Entry 7Z43 (X-ray diffraction, 3.12 A resolution); this record covers chains AAA and YYY of the 8 polymer chains in the assembly.

[Chain AAA]
Name: Polymerase acidic protein
Organism: Influenza B virus
Notes: EC 3.1.-.-
Reference sequence: Q5V8Z9 (Q5V8Z9_9INFB); residue numbers follow UniProt; this construct covers 1-726
Amino-acid sequence (751 residues; numbered -13 to 737; the number before each row is that of its first residue; numbers below 1 keep their minus sign (Gly-13 is residue -13)):
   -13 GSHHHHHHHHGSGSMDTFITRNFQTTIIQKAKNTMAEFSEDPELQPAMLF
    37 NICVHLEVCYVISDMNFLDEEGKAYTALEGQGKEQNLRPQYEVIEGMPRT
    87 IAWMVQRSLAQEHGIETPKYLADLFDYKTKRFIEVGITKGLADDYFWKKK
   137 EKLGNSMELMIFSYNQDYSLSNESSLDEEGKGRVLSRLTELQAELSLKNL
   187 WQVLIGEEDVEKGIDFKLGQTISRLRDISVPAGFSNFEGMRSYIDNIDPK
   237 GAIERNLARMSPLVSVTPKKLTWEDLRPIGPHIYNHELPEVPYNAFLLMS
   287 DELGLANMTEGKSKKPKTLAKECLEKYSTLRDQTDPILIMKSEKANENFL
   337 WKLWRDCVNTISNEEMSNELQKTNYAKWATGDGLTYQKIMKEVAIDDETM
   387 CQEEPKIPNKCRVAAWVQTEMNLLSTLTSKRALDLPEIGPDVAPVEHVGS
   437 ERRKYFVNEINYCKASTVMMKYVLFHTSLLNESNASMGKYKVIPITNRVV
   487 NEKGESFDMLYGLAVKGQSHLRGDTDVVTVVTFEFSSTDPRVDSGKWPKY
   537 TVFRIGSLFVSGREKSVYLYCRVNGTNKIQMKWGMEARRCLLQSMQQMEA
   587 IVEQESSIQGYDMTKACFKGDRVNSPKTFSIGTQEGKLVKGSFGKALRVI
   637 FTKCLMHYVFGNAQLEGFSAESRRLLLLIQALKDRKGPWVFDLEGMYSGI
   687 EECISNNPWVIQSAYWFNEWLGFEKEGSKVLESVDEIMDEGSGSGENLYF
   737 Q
Not modelled in the structure: -13 to -1, 64-70, 724-737
Construct notes: expression tag (-13 to 0, 727-737)
What the authors report for this chain:
  - mutagenesis - R608A: decreased catalytic activity
  - mutagenesis - K450A: unchanged growth
  - mutagenesis - K450A: unchanged catalytic activity
  - mutagenesis - K416E: decreased growth

[Chain YYY]
Name: Ser-tyr-ser-pro-thr-sep-pro
Amino-acid sequence (28 residues; numbered 31 to 58; the number before each row is that of its first residue):
    31 YSPTSPSYSPTSPSYSPTSPSYSPTSPS
Not modelled in the structure: 48-58
Modified positions: Ser35, Ser42, Ser49, Ser56 (phosphoserine; SEP)

[Chain AAA / chain YYY interface]
Residue-residue contacts (11; chain AAA residue first):
  Val434(AAA) - Pro33(YYY)  hydrophobic
  Gln595(AAA) - Ser39(YYY)
  Gly596(AAA) - Ser39(YYY)
  Tyr597(AAA) - Pro33(YYY)
  Tyr597(AAA) - Thr34(YYY)
  Tyr597(AAA) - Ser35(YYY)
  Tyr597(AAA) - Pro36(YYY)
  Asp598(AAA) - Pro33(YYY)  hydrogen bond (backbone-backbone)
  Asp598(AAA) - Thr34(YYY)
  Asp607(AAA) - Pro36(YYY)
  Arg608(AAA) - Ser35(YYY)
Also at the interface, not in a pair above, chain AAA (9 interface residues in all): Lys601, Val609
Also at the interface, not in a pair above, chain YYY (7 interface residues in all): Tyr38, Pro40
From the paper, about this interface:
  - interface residues, chain AAA: Arg608(AAA)
  - hot spots on chain AAA (mutagenesis) - K631A/R634A: abolished binding to Ser-tyr-ser-pro-thr-sep-pro (chain YYY)
  - hot spots on chain AAA (mutagenesis) - R608A: decreased binding to CTD

[Overview]
9 residues of chain AAA face 7 of chain YYY across their interface, with 1 hydrogen bond. Its one hydrogen
bond, Asp598(AAA)-Pro33(YYY), is backbone to backbone. From the paper: R608A of chain AAA reduces catalytic
activity; the interface residue Arg608(AAA); 4 substitutions were tested in all.
Chain AAA is Polymerase acidic protein (Influenza B virus) and chain YYY is Ser-tyr-ser-pro-thr-sep-pro; the
structure, Influenza B polymerase with Pol II pSer5 CTD peptide mimic bound in site 1B and 2B, was determined
by X-ray diffraction, deposited together with 7Z42.
